PDB entry 2P1M | X-ray diffraction, 1.80 A resolution | chains A and B

Chain A:
Molecule: SKP1-like protein 1A
From: Arabidopsis thaliana
Reference sequence: Q39255 (SKP1A_ARATH); numbering as in UniProt (aligned over 1-160)
Amino-acid sequence (160 residues; each row starts with the number of its first residue):
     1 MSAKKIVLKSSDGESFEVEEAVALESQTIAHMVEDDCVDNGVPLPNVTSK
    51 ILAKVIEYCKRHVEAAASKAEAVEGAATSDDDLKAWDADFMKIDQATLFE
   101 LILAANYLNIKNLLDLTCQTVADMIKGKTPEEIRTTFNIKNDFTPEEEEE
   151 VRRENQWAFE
Not modelled in the structure: 1-7, 11-19, 31-42, 59-100

Chain B:
Molecule: TRANSPORT INHIBITOR RESPONSE 1 protein
From: Arabidopsis thaliana
Reference sequence: Q570C0 (TIR1_ARATH); residue numbers follow UniProt; this construct covers 1-594
Amino-acid sequence (594 residues; numbered 1 to 594; the number before each row is that of its first residue):
     1 MQKRIALSFPEEVLEHVFSFIQLDKDRNSVSLVCKSWYEIERWCRRKVFI
    51 GNCYAVSPATVIRRFPKVRSVELKGKPHFADFNLVPDGWGGYVYPWIEAM
   101 SSSYTWLEEIRLKRMVVTDDCLELIAKSFKNFKVLVLSSCEGFSTDGLAA
   151 IAATCRNLKELDLRESDVDDVSGHWLSHFPDTYTSLVSLNISCLASEVSF
   201 SALERLVTRCPNLKSLKLNRAVPLEKLATLLQRAPQLEELGTGGYTAEVR
   251 PDVYSGLSVALSGCKELRCLSGFWDAVPAYLPAVYSVCSRLTTLNLSYAT
   301 VQSYDLVKLLCQCPKLQRLWVLDYIEDAGLEVLASTCKDLRELRVFPSEP
   351 FVMEPNVALTEQGLVSVSMGCPKLESVLYFCRQMTNAALITIARNRPNMT
   401 RFRLCIIEPKAPDYLTLEPLDIGFGAIVEHCKDLRRLSLSGLLTDKVFEY
   451 IGTYAKKMEMLSVAFAGDSDLGMHHVLSGCDSLRKLEIRDCPFGDKALLA
   501 NASKLETMRSLWMSSCSVSFGACKLLGQKMPKLNVEVIDERGAPDSRPES
   551 CPVERVFIYRTVAGPRFDMPGFVWNMDQDSTMRFSRQIITTNGL
Not modelled in the structure: 1-9, 577-594
UniProt features mapped onto this chain:
  - region (Interaction with auxin-responsive proteins): Asp81, Phe82, Pro347 to Val352, Cys405 to Pro409, Ala464, Phe465
  - binding site (1D-myo-inositol hexakisphosphate): Lys74, Lys113, Arg114, Arg344, Arg401 to Arg403, Arg436, Arg484, Lys485, Arg509
  - binding site ((indol-3-yl)acetate): Arg403, Ser438, Leu439
  - site (Interaction with auxin-responsive proteins): Ser139, Glu165, Phe380, Arg489
  - mutagenesis: Pro10 (P10A: Abolishes SCF(TIR1) complex formation, altered auxin-mediated response and reduced affinity for auxin), Val33 (V33A: No affinity for auxin), Lys35 (K35A: No affinity for auxin), Gly147 (G147D: In tir1-1; insensitive to auxin ubiquitously and to ethylene in roots only), Gly441 (G441D: In tir1-2; insensitive to auxin), Trp574 to Leu594 (In tir1-101/wei1; insensitive to auxin ubiquitously and to ethylene in roots only)
Residues lining bound ligands: inositol hexakisphosphate (IHP): Phe49, Lys74, His78, Asp81, Lys113, Arg114, Arg344, Arg401, Arg403, Arg435, Arg436, Met460, Arg484, Lys485, Arg509
Reported in the primary citation:
  - binding site for inositol hexakisphosphate: Arg403
  - mutagenesis - S462E: abolished binding to auxin

How chain A and chain B interact:
Pairs across the interface (71; chain A residue first):
  Ile102(A) - Val13(B)  hydrophobic
  Leu103(A) - Pro10(B)
  Asn106(A) - Pro10(B)
  Asn106(A) - Val13(B)
  Asp115(A) - His16(B)  salt bridge
  Asp115(A) - Phe20(B)
  Cys118(A) - His16(B)
  Cys118(A) - Val17(B)
  Cys118(A) - Phe20(B)  hydrophobic
  Gln119(A) - Phe20(B)
  Val121(A) - Val17(B)  hydrophobic
  Ala122(A) - Val17(B)
  Ala122(A) - Phe20(B)  hydrophobic
  Ala122(A) - Ile21(B)  hydrophobic
  Ile125(A) - Val17(B)  hydrophobic
  Ile125(A) - Val30(B)  hydrophobic
  Ile125(A) - Trp37(B)  hydrophobic
  Lys126(A) - Phe20(B)  hydrogen bond (side chain-backbone)
  Lys126(A) - Ile21(B)
  Lys126(A) - Asp26(B)
  Gly127(A) - Asp26(B)  hydrogen bond (backbone-side chain)
  Lys128(A) - Ser29(B)  hydrogen bond (backbone-side chain)
  Thr129(A) - Ser29(B)
  Pro130(A) - Ser29(B)
  Pro130(A) - Leu32(B)  hydrophobic
  Pro130(A) - Val33(B)
  Ile133(A) - Ser29(B)
  Ile133(A) - Val33(B)  hydrophobic
  Ile133(A) - Trp37(B)  hydrophobic
  Arg134(A) - Leu32(B)  hydrogen bond (side chain-backbone)
  Arg134(A) - Val33(B)  hydrogen bond (side chain-backbone)
  Phe137(A) - Trp37(B)  hydrophobic
  Ile139(A) - Val33(B)  hydrophobic
  Ile139(A) - Cys34(B)  hydrophobic
  Ile139(A) - Trp37(B)  hydrophobic
  Lys140(A) - Cys34(B)
  Asp142(A) - Cys34(B)
  Asp142(A) - Lys35(B)  hydrogen bond (side chain-backbone)
  Phe143(A) - Ser31(B)
  Phe143(A) - Leu32(B)
  Phe143(A) - Cys34(B)
  Phe143(A) - Lys35(B)
  Glu148(A) - Leu32(B)
  Val151(A) - Leu32(B)  hydrophobic
  Val151(A) - Tyr38(B)  hydrophobic
  Arg153(A) - Lys532(B)
  Arg153(A) - Val562(B)
  Glu154(A) - Thr60(B)
  Glu154(A) - Arg64(B)  salt bridge
  Asn155(A) - Asn28(B)  hydrogen bond (side chain-backbone)
  Asn155(A) - Ser31(B)  hydrogen bond
  Asn155(A) - Leu32(B)
  Asn155(A) - Arg64(B)  hydrogen bond
  Gln156(A) - Arg560(B)  hydrogen bond (backbone-side chain)
  Trp157(A) - Ala55(B)
  Trp157(A) - Glu506(B)  hydrogen bond (side chain-backbone)
  Trp157(A) - Lys532(B)
  Trp157(A) - Arg560(B)
  Trp157(A) - Thr561(B)
  Trp157(A) - Val562(B)  hydrophobic
  Ala158(A) - Phe49(B)
  Ala158(A) - Ile50(B)
  Ala158(A) - Val56(B)  hydrophobic
  Phe159(A) - Asp24(B)
  Phe159(A) - Asn28(B)
  Phe159(A) - Phe49(B)
  Phe159(A) - Val61(B)  hydrophobic
  Phe159(A) - Phe65(B)  hydrophobic
  Glu160(A) - Lys25(B)
  Glu160(A) - Asn28(B)  hydrogen bond
  Glu160(A) - Phe49(B)
Other interface residues (no listed pair), chain A (34 interface residues in all): Leu114, Asn141, Arg152
Other interface residues (no listed pair), chain B (35 interface residues in all): Gln22, Arg45, Val48

Summary:
34 residues of chain A face 35 of chain B across their interface; the contacts include 12 hydrogen bonds and 2
salt bridges. Polar contacts include Asp115(A)-His16(B), Glu154(A)-Arg64(B) and Lys126(A)-Phe20(B). Chain B
binds inositol hexakisphosphate. From the paper: a binding site for inositol hexakisphosphate at Arg403(B);
S462E of chain B abolishes binding to auxin.
Here chain A is SKP1-like protein 1A and chain B is TRANSPORT INHIBITOR RESPONSE 1 protein, both from
Arabidopsis thaliana. Entry 2P1M (TIR1-ASK1 complex structure) was determined by X-ray diffraction (same
publication as 2P1N, 2P1O, 2P1P and 2P1Q).
